8EUP - chains 1 and E of the 40 polymer chains in the assembly; structure by electron microscopy, 3.10 A resolution.

# Chain 1
Molecule: 3497-nt RNA strand
From: Schizosaccharomyces pombe
Sequence (3497 nucleotides; numbered 1 to 3497; the number before each row is that of its first residue):
     1 AUUUGACCUCAAAUCAGGUAGGACUACGCGCUGAACUUAAGCAUAUCAAU
    51 AAGCGCAGGAAAAGAAAAUAACCAUGAUUCCCUCAGUAACGGCGAGUGAA
   101 GCGGGAAAAGCUCAAAUUUGAAAUCUGGCAACAUUUCUUUUGUUGUCCGA
   151 GUUGUAAUUUCAAGAAGCUGCUUUGAGUGUAGACGAUCGGUCUAAGUUCC
   201 UUGGAACAGGACGUCAGAGAGGGUGAGAACCCCGUCUUUGGUCGAUUGGA
   251 UAUGCCAUAUAAAGCGCUUUCGAAGAGUCGAGUUGUUUGGGAAUGCAGCU
   301 CUAAAUGGGUGGUAAAUUUCAUCUAAAGCUAAAUAUUGGCGAGAGACCGA
   351 UAGCGAACAAGUAGAGUGAUCGAAAGAUGAAAAGAACUUUGAAAAGAGAG
   401 UUAAAUAGUACGUGAAAUUGCUGAAAGGGAAGCAUUGGAAAUCAGUCUUA
   451 CCUGGGUGAGAUCAGUAGUCUCUUCGCGAGACUAUGCACUCUGAACCUGU
   501 GGUAGGUCAGCAUCAGUUUUCGGGGGCGGAAAAAGAAUAAGGGAAGGUGG
   551 CUUUCCGGGUUCUGCCUGGGGAGUGUUUAUAGCCCUUGUUGUAAUACGUC
   601 CACUGGGGACUGAGGACUGCGGCUUCGUGCCAAGGAUGCUGACAUAAUGG
   651 UUUUCAAUGGCCCGUCUUGAAACACGGACCAAGGAGUCUAGCAUCUAUGC
   701 GAGUGUUUGGGUGAUGAAAACCCAUCCGCGAAAUGAAAGUGAAUGCAGGU
   751 GGGAACGCCCUUGUGGCGUGCACCAUCGACCGACCCGGAAGUUUGUCAAU
   801 GGAAGGGUUUGAGUAAGAGCAUAGCUGUUGGGACCCGAAAGAUGGUGAAC
   851 UAUGCCUGAAUAGGGUGAAGCCAGAGGAAACUCUGGUGGAGGCUCGUAGA
   901 GAUUCUGACGUGCAAAUCGAUCUUCAAAUUUGGGUAUAGGGGCGAAAGAC
   951 UAAUCGAACCAUCUAGUAGCUGGUUCCUGCCGAAGUUUCCCUCAGGAUAG
  1001 CAGAAACUCAGAUCAGUUUUAUGAGGUAAAGCGAAUGAUUAGAGGUCUUG
  1051 GGGAAGGAAUUUCCUCAACCUAUUCUCAAACUUUAAAUAUGUAAGACGCC
  1101 CUUGUCGCUUAAUUGGACGUGGGCCAUCGAAUGAGAGUUUCUAGUGGGCC
  1151 AUUUUUGGUAAGCAGAACUGGCGAUGCGGGAUGAACCGAACGUGAGGUUA
  1201 AGGUGCCGGAAUGUACGCUCAUCAGACACCAGAAAAGGUGUUAGUUCAUC
  1251 UAGACAGCAGGACGGUGGCCAUGGAAGUCGGAAUCCGCUAAGGAGUGUGU
  1301 AACAACUCACCUGCCGAAUGAACUAGCCCUGAAAAUGGAUGGCGCUUAAG
  1351 CGUACUACCCAUACCUCACCGUCUGGGUUAGCUUUGAGAAGCUCAGACGA
  1401 GUAGGCAGGCGUGGAGGUUUGUGACGAAGCCUUGGGCGUGAGCCUGGGUC
  1451 GAACAGCCUCUAGUGCAGAUCUUGGUGGAAGUAGCAAAUAUUCAAAUGAG
  1501 AACUUUGAAGACUGAAGUGGGGAAAGGUUCCAUGUGAACAGCAGUUGGAC
  1551 AUGGGUUAGUCGAUCCUAAGAGAUAGGGAAGCUCCGUAUGAAAGUUGCAC
  1601 GAUUUUUCGUGCCUCCUAUCGAAAGGGAAUCCGGUUAAUAUUCCGGAACC
  1651 AGAAGGUGGAAUCAACACGGCAACGUAAAUGAAGUUGGAGACGUCGGCGG
  1701 GAGCCCUGGGAAGAGUUCUCUUUUCUUUUUAACAAACCAUUGAACUACCC
  1751 UGAAAUCGGUUUAUCCGGAGCUAGGGUAUGGUGUUUGGAAGAGUUCAGCG
  1801 CCUCAUGCUGAAUCCGGUGCGCUCUCGACGGCCCUUGAAAAUCCAACGGA
  1851 AGAAUGGACCUUCGGGUCCUUGUUUUCACAUCUGGUCGUACUCAUAACCG
  1901 CAGCAGGUCUCCAAGGUGAACAGCCUCUAGUUGAUAGAACAAUGUAGAUA
  1951 AGGGAAGUCGGCAAAAUGGAUCCGUAACUUCGGGAUAAGGAUUGGCUCUA
  2001 AGGGUUGGGUACGUUGGGCCUUGGAACCUGAACGGUUGCUGGACUGAGCG
  2051 UGGACCGAUGUCUUUUCUCGCCUUUCGGGGUGAGAAGGGAUGUUGGACCU
  2101 GCUUGGACCUUGGCGGCCGGGAAGUCCUUGGUCGGGCUUUUCUCCUUCUC
  2151 GGGGAUUAUGCUCUUACUGGCGUACGUUUAACAACCAACUUAGAACUGGU
  2201 ACGGACAAGGGGAAUCUGACUGUCUAAUUAAAACAUAGCAUUGCGAUGGC
  2251 CAGAAAGUGGUGUUGACGCAAUGUGAUUUCUGCCCAGUGCUCUGAAUGUC
  2301 AAAGUGAAGAAAUUCAACCAAGCGCGGGUAAACGGCGGGAGUAACUAUGA
  2351 CUCUCUUAAGGUAGCCAAAUGCCUCGUCAUCUAACUAGUGACGCGCAUGA
  2401 AUGGAUUAACGAGAUUCCCACUGUCCCUAUCUACUAUCUAGCGAAACCAC
  2451 AGCCUGGGGAACGGGCCAGGCAAAAUCAGCGGGGAAAGAAGACCCUGUUG
  2501 AGCUUGACUCUAGUUUGACAUUGUGAAGAGACAUAGAGGGUGUAGGAUAA
  2551 GUGGGAGUAUGUUUCGGCAUACGCCGGUGAAAUACCACUACCUUUAUCGU
  2601 UUCUUUACUUAAUCAAUGAAGCGGAAUUGGGAUUUAUUUCCCAUAUUCUA
  2651 GCGUUAAAGUUUCUUCGCGAACUGAUCCGCGUUGAUGACAUUGUCAGGUG
  2701 GGGAGUUUGGCUGGGGCGGCACAUCUGUUAAAAGAUAACGCAGGUGUCCU
  2751 AAGGGGGACUCAUCGAGAACAGAAAUCUCGAGUAGAAUAAAAGGGUAAAA
  2801 GUCCCCUUGAUUUUGAUUUUCAGUGUGAAUACAAACCAUGAAAGUGUGGC
  2851 CUAUCGAUCCUUUGUUCCCUCGAAAUUUGAGGACAGAGGUGCCAGAAAAG
  2901 UUACCACAGGGAUAACUGGCUUGUGGCAGCCAAGCGUUCAUAGCGACGUU
  2951 GCUUUUUGAUUCUUCGAUGUCGGCUCUUCCUAUCAUACCGAAGCAGAAUU
  3001 CGGUAAGCGUUGGAUUGUUCACCCACUAAUAGGGAACGUGAGCUGGGUUU
  3051 AGACCGUCGUGAGACAGGUUAGUUUUACCCUACUGAUGAAGUGUCGUCGC
  3101 AAUGGUAAUUCAACUUAGUACGAGAGGAACCGUUGAUUCAGAUCAUUGGU
  3151 AUUUGCGGCUGCCUGACAAGGCAAUGCCGCGGAGCUAUCAUCUGCCGGAU
  3201 AACGGCUGAACGCCUCUAAGCCAGAAUCCGUGCCAGAAAGCGACGAUUUU
  3251 UUGGUCCGCAUGAUUUAUAUGUAUAAAAAUAGAGGUAGGACUUGUUCCUA
  3301 CUCUCCUGUAUCGUAGAAGAUGGGCGAUGGUUGAUGAAACGGAAGUGUUU
  3351 UAUUGACUUGUCCAUGAAAUUCCAUUGAAAUCUUGUGCGGAAUCGAAUCC
  3401 AUUGCAUACGACUUUAAUGUGGAACGGGGUAUUGUAAGCAGUAGAGUAGC
  3451 CUUGUUGUUACGAUCUGCUGAGAUUAAGCCUUUGUUCCCAAGAUUUG
Not modelled in the structure: 1-2, 37-47, 92-95, 288-293, 313-318, 474-476, 552-573, 625-627, 733-747, 780-815, 848-956, 991-994, 1024-1089, 1095-1129, 1227-1234, 1250-1317, 1332-1340, 1486-1934, 1939-2436, 2474-3093, 3159-3176, 3249-3268, 3290-3297, 3376-3394, 3435-3470

# Chain E
Protein: 60S ribosomal protein L6
From: Schizosaccharomyces pombe
Reference sequence: P79071 (RL6_SCHPO); numbering as in UniProt (aligned over 1-195)
Amino-acid sequence (195 residues; row label = number of the first residue in the row):
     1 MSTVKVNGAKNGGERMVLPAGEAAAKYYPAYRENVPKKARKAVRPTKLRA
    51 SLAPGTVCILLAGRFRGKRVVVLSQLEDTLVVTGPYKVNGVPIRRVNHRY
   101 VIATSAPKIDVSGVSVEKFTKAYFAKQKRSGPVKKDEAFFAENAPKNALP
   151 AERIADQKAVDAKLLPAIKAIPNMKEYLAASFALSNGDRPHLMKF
Not modelled in the structure: 1-25
Swiss-Prot annotation at these positions:
  - modified residue (Phosphoserine): Ser105, Ser115

# How chain 1 and chain E interact
Contacting residue pairs (98):
  C451(1) - Lys26(E)  salt bridge to the phosphate
  C452(1) - Tyr27(E)  hydrogen bond to the phosphate
  G493(1) - Tyr27(E)  hydrogen bond to the base
  U500(1) - Pro132(E)  sugar contact
  G510(1) - Tyr100(E)  hydrogen bond to the phosphate
  C511(1) - Asn97(E)  hydrogen bond to the sugar
  C511(1) - His98(E)  phosphate contact
  C511(1) - Arg99(E)  phosphate contact
  A512(1) - Thr46(E)  hydrogen bond to the sugar
  A512(1) - His98(E)  salt bridge to the phosphate
  A512(1) - Arg99(E)  salt bridge to the phosphate
  U513(1) - Ala42(E)  hydrogen bond to the sugar
  U513(1) - Arg44(E)  hydrogen bond to the sugar
  U513(1) - Pro45(E)  sugar contact
  U513(1) - Lys47(E)  phosphate contact
  C514(1) - Lys41(E)  hydrogen bond to the base
  A515(1) - Lys41(E)  hydrogen bond to the sugar
  G608(1) - Arg99(E)  salt bridge to the phosphate
  G614(1) - Lys37(E)  base contact
  G615(1) - Asn34(E)  sugar contact
  G615(1) - Val35(E)  hydrogen bond to the sugar
  G615(1) - Pro36(E)  base contact
  G615(1) - Lys37(E)  hydrogen bond to the base
  A616(1) - Val35(E)  sugar contact
  A616(1) - Lys37(E)  salt bridge to the phosphate
  A616(1) - Lys38(E)  phosphate contact
  C617(1) - Lys37(E)  salt bridge to the phosphate
  C617(1) - Lys38(E)  phosphate contact
  C631(1) - Ala42(E)  phosphate contact
  C631(1) - Arg44(E)  hydrogen bond to the phosphate
  A632(1) - Arg40(E)  phosphate contact
  A632(1) - Lys41(E)  phosphate contact
  A632(1) - Ala42(E)  hydrogen bond to the phosphate
  A632(1) - Arg44(E)  salt bridge to the phosphate
  A633(1) - Arg40(E)  base contact
  G634(1) - Arg40(E)  base contact
  G635(1) - Arg40(E)  salt bridge to the phosphate
  A636(1) - Ala39(E)  phosphate contact
  A636(1) - Lys41(E)  salt bridge to the phosphate
  U637(1) - Ala39(E)  phosphate contact
  U637(1) - Lys41(E)  sugar contact
  G638(1) - Val43(E)  sugar contact
  U640(1) - Lys121(E)  phosphate contact
  G641(1) - Lys126(E)  phosphate contact
  A642(1) - Lys126(E)  salt bridge to the phosphate
  A644(1) - Arg129(E)  base contact
  U1383(1) - Tyr28(E)  hydrogen bond to the base
  U1385(1) - Arg32(E)  base contact
  G1386(1) - Arg32(E)  salt bridge to the phosphate
  G3271(1) - Leu184(E)  phosphate contact
  G3271(1) - Ser185(E)  base contact
  G3271(1) - Asn186(E)  hydrogen bond to the sugar
  A3273(1) - Asn186(E)  base contact
  U3309(1) - Arg189(E)  hydrogen bond to the sugar
  G3313(1) - Ser185(E)  base contact
  A3315(1) - Glu176(E)  base contact
  A3315(1) - Ala180(E)  sugar contact
  G3316(1) - Ala179(E)  sugar contact
  G3316(1) - Ser181(E)  phosphate contact
  G3319(1) - Lys68(E)  base contact
  G3319(1) - Ser181(E)  hydrogen bond to the base
  U3359(1) - Glu176(E)  base contact
  U3365(1) - Lys87(E)  salt bridge to the phosphate
  G3366(1) - Lys87(E)  base contact
  G3366(1) - Val88(E)  base contact
  A3367(1) - Tyr86(E)  hydrogen bond to the base
  A3367(1) - Lys87(E)  base contact
  A3367(1) - Val88(E)  hydrogen bond to the base
  A3367(1) - Asn89(E)  base contact
  A3367(1) - Gly90(E)  base contact
  A3368(1) - Arg64(E)  phosphate contact
  A3368(1) - Phe65(E)  sugar contact
  A3368(1) - Tyr86(E)  base contact
  A3368(1) - Gly90(E)  base contact
  A3368(1) - Leu149(E)  sugar contact
  A3369(1) - Arg64(E)  salt bridge to the phosphate
  A3369(1) - Arg94(E)  salt bridge to the phosphate
  A3369(1) - Asn147(E)  hydrogen bond to the sugar
  A3369(1) - Ala148(E)  sugar contact
  A3369(1) - Leu149(E)  hydrogen bond to the sugar
  A3369(1) - Arg153(E)  hydrogen bond to the base
  U3370(1) - Arg64(E)  hydrogen bond to the base
  U3370(1) - Lys146(E)  salt bridge to the phosphate
  U3370(1) - Asn147(E)  hydrogen bond to the phosphate
  U3371(1) - Ile93(E)  sugar contact
  U3371(1) - Arg94(E)  phosphate contact
  U3371(1) - Tyr123(E)  base contact
  U3371(1) - Phe124(E)  sugar contact
  U3371(1) - Ala125(E)  hydrogen bond to the base
  U3371(1) - Lys126(E)  salt bridge to the phosphate
  U3371(1) - Gln127(E)  hydrogen bond to the base
  C3372(1) - Thr79(E)  base contact
  C3372(1) - Arg95(E)  salt bridge to the phosphate
  C3372(1) - Asn97(E)  base contact
  C3372(1) - Phe124(E)  phosphate contact
  C3373(1) - Ala62(E)  phosphate contact
  C3373(1) - Gly63(E)  phosphate contact
  C3373(1) - Tyr100(E)  hydrogen bond to the sugar
Other interface residues (no listed pair), chain 1 (56 interface residues in all): U448, G501, G612, C639, U1384, A3317, A3318, C3363, A3374
Other interface residues (no listed pair), chain E (63 interface residues in all): Asp78, Pro85, Pro92, Val96, Pro150, Lys175

# Summary
The interface between chain 1 and chain E involves 56 residues on one side and 63 on the other, with 27
hydrogen bonds and 17 salt bridges. Polar pairs include G493(1)-Tyr27(E), C514(1)-Lys41(E) and
G615(1)-Lys37(E).
Here chain 1 is a 3497-nt RNA strand and chain E is 60S ribosomal protein L6, both from Schizosaccharomyces
pombe. Entry 8EUP (Ytm1 associated 60S nascent ribosome State 1A) was determined by electron microscopy (same
publication as 8ESQ, 8ESR, 8ETC, 8ETG, 8ETH, 8ETI and 3 further entries).
